Entry 7TJH (electron microscopy, 2.50 A resolution); this record covers chains A and H of the 9 polymer chains in the assembly.

Chain A:
Protein: Origin recognition complex subunit 1
Source organism: Saccharomyces cerevisiae
Reference sequence: P54784 (ORC1_YEAST); residue numbers follow UniProt; this construct covers 1-914
Amino-acid sequence (917 residues; row label = number of the first residue in the row; numbers below 1 keep their minus sign (Ser-2 is residue -2)):
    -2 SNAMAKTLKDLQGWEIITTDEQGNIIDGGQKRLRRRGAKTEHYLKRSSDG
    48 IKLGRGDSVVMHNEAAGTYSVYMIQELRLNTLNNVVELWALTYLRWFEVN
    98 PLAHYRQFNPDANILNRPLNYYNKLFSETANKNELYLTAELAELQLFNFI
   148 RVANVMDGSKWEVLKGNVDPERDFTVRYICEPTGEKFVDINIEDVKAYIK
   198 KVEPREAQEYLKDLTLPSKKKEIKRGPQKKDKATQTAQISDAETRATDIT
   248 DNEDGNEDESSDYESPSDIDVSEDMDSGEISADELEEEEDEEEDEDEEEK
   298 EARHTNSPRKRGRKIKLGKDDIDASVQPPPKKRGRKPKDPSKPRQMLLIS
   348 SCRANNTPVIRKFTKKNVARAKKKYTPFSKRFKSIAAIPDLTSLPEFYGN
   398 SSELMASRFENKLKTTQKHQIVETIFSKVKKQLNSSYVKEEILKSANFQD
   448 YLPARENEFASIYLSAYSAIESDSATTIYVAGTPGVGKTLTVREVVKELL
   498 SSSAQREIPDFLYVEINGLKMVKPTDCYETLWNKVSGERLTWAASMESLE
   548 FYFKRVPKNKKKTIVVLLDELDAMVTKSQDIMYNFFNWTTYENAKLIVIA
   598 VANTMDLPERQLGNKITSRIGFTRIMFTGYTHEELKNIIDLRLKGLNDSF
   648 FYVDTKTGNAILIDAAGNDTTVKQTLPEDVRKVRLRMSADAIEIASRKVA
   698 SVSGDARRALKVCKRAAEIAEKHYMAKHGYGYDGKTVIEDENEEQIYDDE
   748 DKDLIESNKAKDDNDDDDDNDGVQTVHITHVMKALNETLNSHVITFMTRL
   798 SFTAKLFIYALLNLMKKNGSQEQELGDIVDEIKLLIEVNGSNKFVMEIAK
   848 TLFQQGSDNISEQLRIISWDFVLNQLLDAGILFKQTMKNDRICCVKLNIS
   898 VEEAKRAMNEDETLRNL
Unresolved in the structure: -2 to 355, 398-404, 434-448, 661-676, 731-768
Differences from the reference sequence: expression tag (-2 to 0)
Metal / ion sites: Mg2+: Thr486 (together with ATP)
Ligand contacts: ATP (adenosine-5'-triphosphate): Ser432, Leu449, Pro450, Ala451, Thr480, Pro481, Gly482, Val483, Gly484, Lys485, Thr486, Leu487, Glu567, Tyr627, Ile635, Arg639, Ala703, Arg704, Leu707
Curated features (UniProtKB/Swiss-Prot):
  - binding site (ATP): Val435, Gly479 to Leu487, Glu567, Asn600, Arg704, Gly726 to Thr733
  - binding site (Mg(2+)): Asp566, Glu567
  - modified residue: Ser237 (Phosphoserine)
From the paper describing this entry:
  - binding site for ATP: Arg616
  - conformationally variable residues (helix shift): Arg616
  - catalytic residues: Asn600 (citing earlier work)

Chain H:
Molecule: DNA, 84 bp ARS1
Sequence (84 nucleotides; numbered 1 to 84; the number before each row is that of its first residue):
     1 TTTGTGCACTTGCCTGCAGGCCTTTTGAAAAGCAAGCATAAAAGATCTAA
    51 ACATAAAATCTGTAAAATAACAAGATGTAAAGAT
Unresolved in the structure: 1-23, 65-84

Interface between chain A and chain H:
Contacting residue pairs - 21 pairs, chain A then chain H:
  Arg358(A) - DT54(H)  phosphate contact
  Arg358(A) - DA55(H)  salt bridge to the phosphate
  Lys359(A) - DA53(H)  salt bridge to the phosphate
  Lys359(A) - DT54(H)  hydrogen bond to the phosphate
  Phe360(A) - DA53(H)  base contact
  Phe360(A) - DT54(H)  sugar contact
  Thr361(A) - DA55(H)  phosphate contact
  Lys362(A) - DT54(H)  hydrogen bond to the base
  Lys362(A) - DA55(H)  phosphate contact
  Arg367(A) - DA56(H)  hydrogen bond to the base
  Arg367(A) - DA57(H)  hydrogen bond to the sugar
  Ala368(A) - DA57(H)  sugar contact
  Lys369(A) - DA57(H)  salt bridge to the phosphate
  Lys369(A) - DA58(H)  phosphate contact
  Lys370(A) - DA58(H)  sugar contact
  Lys371(A) - DA58(H)  salt bridge to the phosphate
  Lys371(A) - DT59(H)  phosphate contact
  Tyr372(A) - DA57(H)  hydrogen bond to the base
  Tyr372(A) - DA58(H)  hydrogen bond to the phosphate
  Tyr372(A) - DT59(H)  hydrogen bond to the phosphate
  Thr373(A) - DT59(H)  hydrogen bond to the phosphate
Interface residues without a listed pair, chain A (13 interface residues in all): Val365

Summary:
Chain A and chain H form an interface of 13 and 7 residues respectively, with 8 hydrogen bonds and 4 salt
bridges. Polar pairs include Lys362(A)-DT54(H), Arg367(A)-DA56(H) and Tyr372(A)-DA57(H). Chain A binds ATP.
From the paper: the catalytic residue Asn600(A); a binding site for ATP at Arg616(A).
Chain A is Origin recognition complex subunit 1 (Saccharomyces cerevisiae) and chain H is DNA, 84 bp ARS1; the
structure, S. cerevisiae ORC bound to 84 bp ARS1 DNA and Cdc6 (state 1) with flexible Orc6 ..., was determined
by electron microscopy together with 7TJF, 7TJI, 7TJJ and 7TJK from the same study.
